PDB entry 4E0R | X-ray diffraction, 2.26 A resolution | chains A and C of the 3 polymer chains in the assembly

== Chain A ==
Protein: MHC class I alpha chain 2
Organism: Gallus gallus
Reference sequence: O46790 (O46790_CHICK); residues 1-270 here correspond to UniProt positions 22-291 (UniProt number = residue number + 21)
Chain sequence (275 residues; each row starts with the number of its first residue; numbers below 1 keep their minus sign (Met-2 is residue -2)):
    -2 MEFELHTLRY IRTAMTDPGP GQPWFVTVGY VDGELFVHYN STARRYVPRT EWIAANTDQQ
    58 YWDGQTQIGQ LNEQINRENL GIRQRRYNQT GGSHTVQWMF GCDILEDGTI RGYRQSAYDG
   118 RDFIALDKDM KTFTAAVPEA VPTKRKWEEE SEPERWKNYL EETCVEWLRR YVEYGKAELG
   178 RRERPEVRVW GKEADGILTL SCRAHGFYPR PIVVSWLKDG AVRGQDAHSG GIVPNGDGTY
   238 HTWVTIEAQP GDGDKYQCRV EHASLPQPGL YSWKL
Unresolved in the structure: -2 to 0
Cystine bridges: Cys99-Cys161, Cys199-Cys255
Differences from the reference sequence: expression tag (-2 to 0, 271-272); engineered mutation Glu244 (Asp265 in O46790)
Reported in the primary citation:
  - binding site for 8-meric peptide (fus/tls) (chain C): Arg9, Thr24, Tyr43, Gln62, Ile65, Asn69, Asn73, Asn76, Ile79, Arg80, Arg83, Trp95, Arg111, Phe120, Thr140
  - specificity-determining residues: Leu68, Asn69, Arg152, Trp153

== Chain C ==
Protein: 8-meric peptide (fus/tls)
Reference sequence: Q6J4Y8 (Q6J4Y8_CHICK); residues 1-8 here correspond to UniProt positions 319-326 (UniProt number = residue number + 318)
Chain sequence (8 residues; numbered 1 to 8; the number before each row is that of its first residue):
     1 IDWFDGKE
Reported in the primary citation:
  - mutagenesis - D2E, D5A, D5E, E8D: unchanged binding to MHC class I alpha chain 2 (chain A)
  - mutagenesis - D2A, E8A: decreased binding to MHC class I alpha chain 2 (chain A)

== Chain A / chain C interface ==
Pairs across the interface - 42 pairs, chain A then chain C:
  Tyr7(A) - Ile1(C)  hydrogen bond (side chain-backbone)
  Tyr7(A) - Asp2(C)  hydrogen bond (side chain-backbone)
  Arg9(A) - Asp2(C)  salt bridge
  Arg9(A) - Trp3(C)  hydrogen bond (side chain-backbone)
  Arg9(A) - Asp5(C)  salt bridge
  Thr24(A) - Asp2(C)
  Tyr43(A) - Asp2(C)  hydrogen bond
  Tyr58(A) - Ile1(C)  hydrophobic
  Gln62(A) - Ile1(C)
  Gln62(A) - Asp2(C)  hydrogen bond (side chain-backbone)
  Ile65(A) - Trp3(C)
  Ile65(A) - Phe4(C)  hydrophobic
  Leu68(A) - Phe4(C)  hydrophobic
  Asn69(A) - Asp2(C)
  Asn69(A) - Trp3(C)  hydrogen bond (side chain-backbone)
  Asn69(A) - Phe4(C)
  Asn69(A) - Asp5(C)  hydrogen bond (side chain-backbone)
  Ile72(A) - Asp5(C)
  Ile72(A) - Gly6(C)
  Asn73(A) - Asp5(C)
  Glu75(A) - Lys7(C)  salt bridge
  Asn76(A) - Gly6(C)  hydrogen bond (side chain-backbone)
  Asn76(A) - Glu8(C)  hydrogen bond (side chain-backbone)
  Ile79(A) - Glu8(C)
  Arg80(A) - Glu8(C)  salt bridge
  Arg83(A) - Glu8(C)
  Trp95(A) - Asp5(C)
  Trp95(A) - Glu8(C)
  Phe97(A) - Asp2(C)
  Arg111(A) - Asp5(C)  salt bridge
  Lys143(A) - Lys7(C)  hydrogen bond (side chain-backbone)
  Trp144(A) - Lys7(C)  hydrogen bond (side chain-backbone)
  Trp144(A) - Glu8(C)
  Glu149(A) - Gly6(C)
  Arg152(A) - Trp3(C)
  Arg152(A) - Phe4(C)  hydrogen bond (side chain-backbone)
  Trp153(A) - Phe4(C)
  Tyr156(A) - Ile1(C)  hydrogen bond (side chain-backbone)
  Tyr156(A) - Trp3(C)  hydrophobic
  Thr160(A) - Ile1(C)
  Trp164(A) - Ile1(C)  hydrophobic
  Tyr168(A) - Ile1(C)  hydrogen bond (side chain-backbone)
Interface residues without a listed pair, chain A (31 interface residues in all): Leu5, Phe120, Thr140
The authors on this interface:
  - specific contacts: Tyr7(A)-Ile1(C) (hydrogen bond), Arg9(A)-Asp2(C) (salt bridge), Arg9(A)-Asp5(C) (salt bridge), Tyr43(A)-Asp2(C) (hydrogen bond), Gln62(A)-Asp2(C), Asn69(A)-Asp5(C), Asn76(A)-Glu8(C) (hydrogen bond), Arg80(A)-Glu8(C) (salt bridge), Arg111(A)-Asp5(C) (salt bridge), Tyr156(A)-Ile1(C) (hydrogen bond), Tyr168(A)-Ile1(C) (hydrogen bond)

== Overview ==
31 residues of chain A and 8 residues of chain C are in contact; the contacts include 14 hydrogen bonds and 5
salt bridges. Polar contacts include Arg9(A)-Asp2(C), Arg9(A)-Asp5(C) and Glu75(A)-Lys7(C). The authors report
hydrogen bonds between Tyr7(A) and Ile1(C), Tyr43(A) and Asp2(C) and Asn76(A) and Glu8(C) among others; salt
bridges between Arg9(A) and Asp2(C), Arg9(A) and Asp5(C) and Arg80(A) and Glu8(C) among others; contacts
between Gln62(A) and Asp2(C) and Asn69(A) and Asp5(C). The paper reports a binding site for 8-meric peptide
(fus/tls) (chain C) at Arg9(A), Thr24(A) and Tyr43(A) among others; D2A and E8A of chain C reduce binding to
MHC class I alpha chain 2 (chain A); 6 substitutions were tested in all.
Chain A is MHC class I alpha chain 2 (Gallus gallus) and chain C is 8-meric peptide (fus/tls); the structure,
Structure of the chicken MHC class I molecule BF2*0401, was determined by X-ray diffraction (same publication
as 4G42 and 4G43).
